PDB entry 5BTG | X-ray diffraction, 2.50 A resolution | chains A and E of the 8 polymer chains in the assembly

# Chain A
Molecule: DNA gyrase subunit A
From: Mycobacterium tuberculosis (strain ATCC 25618 / H37Rv)
Notes: EC 5.99.1.3; fragment: GyrA 2-500 with IGSG C-terminal tag
Reference sequence: P9WG47 (GYRA_MYCTU); residue numbers follow UniProt; this construct covers 2-500
Amino-acid sequence (503 residues; row label = number of the first residue in the row):
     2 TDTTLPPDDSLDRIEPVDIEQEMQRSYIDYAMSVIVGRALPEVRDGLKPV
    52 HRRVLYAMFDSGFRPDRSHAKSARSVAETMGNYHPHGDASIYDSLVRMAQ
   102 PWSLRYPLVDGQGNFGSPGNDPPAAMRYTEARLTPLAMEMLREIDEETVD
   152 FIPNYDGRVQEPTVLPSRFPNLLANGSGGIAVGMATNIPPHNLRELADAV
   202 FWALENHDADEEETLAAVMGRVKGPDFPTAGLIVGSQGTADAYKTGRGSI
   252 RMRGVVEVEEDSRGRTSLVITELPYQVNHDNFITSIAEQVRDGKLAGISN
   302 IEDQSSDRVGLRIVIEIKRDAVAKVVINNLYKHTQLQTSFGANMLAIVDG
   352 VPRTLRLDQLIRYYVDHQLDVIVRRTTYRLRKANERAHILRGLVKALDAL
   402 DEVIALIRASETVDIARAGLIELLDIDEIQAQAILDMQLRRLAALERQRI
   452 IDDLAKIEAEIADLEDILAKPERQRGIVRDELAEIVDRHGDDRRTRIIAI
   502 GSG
Disordered / not traced: 2-14, 502-504
Sequence notes: expression tag (501-504)
Modified / non-standard residues: Tyr129 (O-phosphotyrosine; PTR)
Swiss-Prot annotation at these positions:
  - active site: Tyr129 (O-(5'-phospho-DNA)-tyrosine intermediate)
  - modified residue: Thr2 (N-acetylthreonine)
  - natural variant: Ala90 (A90V: Confers ciprofloxacin resistance, in clinical isolate), Ser91 (S91P: Confers ciprofloxacin resistance, in clinical isolate), Asp94 (D94A: Confers ciprofloxacin resistance, in clinical isolate; D94G: Confers ciprofloxacin resistance, in clinical isolate; D94H: Confers ciprofloxacin resistance, in clinical isolate ...)
  - mutagenesis: Thr80 (T80A: Slight resistance to fluoroquinolones. Hypersusceptibile, 2- to 14-fold higher sensitivity to fluoroquinolones, 2- to 8-fold more efficient in fluoroquinolone-induced DNA cleavage ...), Gly88 (G88A: Confers fluoroquinolone resistance, IC(50) is 2- to 26-fold higher than wild-type ...), Ala90 to Asp94 (80-fold increased resistance to fluoroquinolones, 32- to 64-fold reduction in fluoroquinolone-induced DNA cleavage), Ala90 (A90G: 4- to 16-fold more efficient in fluoroquinolone-induced DNA cleavage alone ...), Asp94 (D94G/H: 25- 45-fold increased resistance to fluoroquinolones, 4- to 8-fold reduction in fluoroquinolone-induced DNA cleavage ...)

# Chain E
Molecule: DNA substrate 24-mer GGTCATGAATGACTATGCACGTAA
From: synthetic construct
Sequence (24 nucleotides; each row starts with the number of its first residue):
     1 GGTCATGAATGACTATGCACGTAA
Disordered / not traced: 1-2, 24

# How chain A and chain E interact
Contacting residue pairs (19):
  Arg39(A) - DA9(E)  sugar contact
  Lys49(A) - DA8(E)  salt bridge to the phosphate
  Val51(A) - DA8(E)  sugar contact
  Val51(A) - DA9(E)  phosphate contact
  His52(A) - DA8(E)  salt bridge to the phosphate
  His85(A) - DA9(E)  salt bridge to the phosphate
  His87(A) - DA9(E)  hydrogen bond to the phosphate
  His87(A) - DT10(E)  salt bridge to the phosphate
  Gly88(A) - DT10(E)  phosphate contact
  Ser91(A) - DT10(E)  base contact
  Ser95(A) - DA8(E)  sugar contact
  Arg98(A) - DG7(E)  salt bridge to the phosphate
  Arg98(A) - DA8(E)  phosphate contact
  Gly179(A) - DG7(E)  sugar contact
  Ile181(A) - DT6(E)  base contact
  Ile181(A) - DG7(E)  base contact
  Gln277(A) - DT6(E)  phosphate contact
  Gln277(A) - DG7(E)  phosphate contact
  Asn282(A) - DA5(E)  sugar contact
Interface residues without a listed pair, chain A (15 interface residues in all): Pro86

# In short
Chain A and chain E form an interface of 15 and 6 residues respectively; the contacts include 1 hydrogen bond
and 5 salt bridges. Polar contacts include His87(A)-DA9(E), Lys49(A)-DA8(E) and His52(A)-DA8(E). UniProt lists
active-site residue Tyr129(A) and 7 mutagenesis sites on chain A.
Chain A is DNA gyrase subunit A (Mycobacterium tuberculosis (strain ATCC 25618 / H37Rv)) and chain E is DNA
substrate 24-mer GGTCATGAATGACTATGCACGTAA (synthetic construct); the structure, Crystal structure of a
topoisomerase II complex, was determined by X-ray diffraction (same publication as 5BS8, 5BTA, 5BTC, 5BTD,
5BTF, 5BTI, 5BTL and 5BTN).
